4LN0 - chains A and C of the 3 polymer chains in the assembly; structure by X-ray diffraction, 2.90 A resolution.

# Chain A
Molecule: Transcriptional enhancer factor TEF-3
Source organism: Mus musculus
Notes: fragment: YAP binding domain
UniProtKB: Q62296 (TEAD4_MOUSE); residues 209-427 here = UniProt positions 209-427
Sequence (222 residues; row label = number of the first residue in the row):
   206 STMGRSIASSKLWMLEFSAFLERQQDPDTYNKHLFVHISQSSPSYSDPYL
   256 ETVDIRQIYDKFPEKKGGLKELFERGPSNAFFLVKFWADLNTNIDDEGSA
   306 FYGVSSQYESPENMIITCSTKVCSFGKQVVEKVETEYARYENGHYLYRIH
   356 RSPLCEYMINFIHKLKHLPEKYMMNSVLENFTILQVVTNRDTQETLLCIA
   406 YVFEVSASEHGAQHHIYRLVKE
Disordered / not traced: 229-234, 302-303, 427
Differences from the reference sequence: expression tag (206-208)

# Chain C
Molecule: Transcription cofactor vestigial-like protein 4
Source organism: Mus musculus
Notes: fragment: Tondu domain
UniProtKB: Q80V24 (VGLL4_MOUSE); numbering as in UniProt (aligned over 203-256)
Sequence (58 residues; numbered 199 to 256; the number before each row is that of its first residue):
   199 STMGDPVVEEHFRRSLGKNYKEPEPAPNSVSITGSVDDHFAKALGDTWLQ
   249 IKAAKDSA
Disordered / not traced: 199-202, 253-256
Differences from the reference sequence: expression tag (199-202)

# How chain A and chain C interact
Residue-residue contacts (21):
  N318(A) with P204(C)
  V334(A) with T231(C)
  V335(A) with I230(C); T231(C)
  E336(A) with V228(C); S229(C); I230(C), hydrogen bond (backbone-backbone)
  K337(A) with V228(C)
  V338(A) with S227(C); V228(C), hydrogen bond (backbone-backbone)
  E339(A) with N226(C)
  Y342(A) with E222(C)
  A343(A) with P204(C)
  R344(A) with R211(C)
  Y345(A) with P204(C); V205(C); E208(C); R211(C), hydrogen bond (backbone-side chain)
  E346(A) with E208(C)
  N347(A) with E208(C), hydrogen bond (backbone-side chain)
  Y350(A) with V205(C)
Also at the interface, not in a pair above, chain C (12 interface residues in all): G232

# In short
14 residues of chain A face 12 of chain C across their interface, with 4 hydrogen bonds. Polar contacts
include Y345(A)-R211(C), N347(A)-E208(C) and E336(A)-I230(C).
Chain A is Transcriptional enhancer factor TEF-3 and chain C is Transcription cofactor vestigial-like protein
4, both from Mus musculus; the structure, Crystal structure of the VGLL4-TEAD4 complex, was determined by
X-ray diffraction.
